3NTB - chains A and B; structure by X-ray diffraction, 2.27 A resolution.

# Chain A (and B)
Molecule: Prostaglandin-endoperoxide synthase 2
From: Mus musculus
Notes: EC 1.14.99.1; fragment: catalytic domain; chain B of this document is another copy of the same molecule, construct and numbering; everything in this record applies to it too
Reference sequence: Q543K3 (Q543K3_MOUSE); the construct lacks a stretch of the UniProt sequence, so the offset changes along the chain: 33-105 = UniProt 18-90; 106-618 = UniProt 92-604
Sequence (587 residues; row label = number of the first residue in the row):
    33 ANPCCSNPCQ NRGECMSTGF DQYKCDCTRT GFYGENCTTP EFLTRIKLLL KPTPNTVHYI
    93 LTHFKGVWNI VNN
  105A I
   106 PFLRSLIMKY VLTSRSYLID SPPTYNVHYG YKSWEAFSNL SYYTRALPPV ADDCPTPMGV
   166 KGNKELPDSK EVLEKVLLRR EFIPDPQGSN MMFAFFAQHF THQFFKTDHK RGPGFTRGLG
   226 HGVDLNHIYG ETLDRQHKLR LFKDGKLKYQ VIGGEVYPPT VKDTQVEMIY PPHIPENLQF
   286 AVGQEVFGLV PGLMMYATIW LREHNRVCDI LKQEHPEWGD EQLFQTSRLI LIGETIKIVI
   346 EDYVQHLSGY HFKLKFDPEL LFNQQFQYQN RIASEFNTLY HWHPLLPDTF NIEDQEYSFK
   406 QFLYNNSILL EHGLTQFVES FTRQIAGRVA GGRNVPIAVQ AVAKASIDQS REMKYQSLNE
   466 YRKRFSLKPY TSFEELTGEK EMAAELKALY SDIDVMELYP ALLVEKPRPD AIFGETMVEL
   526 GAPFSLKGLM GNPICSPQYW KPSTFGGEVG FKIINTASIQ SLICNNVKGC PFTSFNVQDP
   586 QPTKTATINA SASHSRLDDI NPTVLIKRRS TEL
Not modelled in the structure: 584-618 (chain B: 583-618)
Disulfides: Cys36-Cys47, Cys37-Cys159, Cys41-Cys57, Cys59-Cys69, Cys569-Cys575
Covalent attachments: N-acetylglucosamine (NAG) linked to Asn68, Asn144, Asn410
Metal / ion sites: heme Fe near His388 (its only coordinating residue here)
Residues lining bound ligands:
  - heme (HEM): Tyr148, Ala199, Phe200, Ala202, Gln203, Thr206, His207, Phe210, Lys211, Thr212, His214, Leu294, Val295, Asn382, Tyr385, His386, Trp387, His388, Leu391, Leu408, Val444, Val447
  - T1N ((2S)-2-[6-(methylsulfanyl)naphthalen-2-yl]propanoic acid): Arg120, Val349, Leu352, Ser353, Tyr355, Leu359, Phe381, Leu384, Tyr385, Trp387, Phe518, Met522, Val523, Gly526, Ala527, Ser530, Leu531
What the authors report for this chain:
  - mutagenesis - W387F: unchanged binding to T1N
  - mutagenesis - V523I: decreased binding to T1N
  - binding site for T1N: Arg120, Val349, Tyr355, Leu359, Tyr385, Trp387, Val523, Gly526, Ala527
  - conformationally variable residues (side-chain flip): Leu352
  - mutagenesis - W387F: unchanged binding to diclofenac
  - mutagenesis - W387F: unchanged binding to flurbiprofen
  - mutagenesis - W387F: unchanged binding to indomethacin
  - mutagenesis - W387F: decreased catalytic activity on AA
  - mutagenesis - R120Q: increased catalytic activity on AA

# How chain A and chain B interact
Pairs across the interface (113; chain A residue first):
  Arg44(A) - Gln543(B)
  Glu46(A) - Gln543(B)
  Glu46(A) - Lys546(B)  salt bridge
  Glu46(A) - Ser548(B)  hydrogen bond
  Met48(A) - His320(B)
  Met48(A) - Gly551(B)
  Met48(A) - Gly552(B)  hydrogen bond (side chain-backbone)
  Ser49(A) - His320(B)  hydrogen bond (backbone-side chain)
  Ser49(A) - Glu322(B)  hydrogen bond
  Ser49(A) - Trp323(B)  hydrogen bond
  Thr50(A) - Glu322(B)
  Gly51(A) - Glu322(B)  hydrogen bond (backbone-side chain)
  Phe52(A) - Pro321(B)
  Phe52(A) - Glu322(B)
  Asp58(A) - Lys546(B)
  Asp58(A) - Pro547(B)
  Asp58(A) - Ser548(B)  hydrogen bond
  Thr60(A) - Lys546(B)
  Thr60(A) - Pro547(B)
  Arg61(A) - Phe367(B)
  Arg61(A) - Pro542(B)  hydrogen bond (side chain-backbone)
  Arg61(A) - Trp545(B)  hydrogen bond (side chain-backbone)
  Asp125(A) - Gln543(B)  hydrogen bond
  Pro127(A) - Tyr373(B)
  Pro127(A) - Ser541(B)
  Pro127(A) - Tyr544(B)
  Pro128(A) - Tyr544(B)  hydrogen bond (backbone-side chain)
  Thr129(A) - Tyr544(B)
  Tyr134(A) - Glu326(B)  hydrogen bond
  Tyr134(A) - Gln330(B)
  Tyr136(A) - Glu326(B)
  Tyr136(A) - Gln327(B)  hydrogen bond (side chain-backbone)
  Tyr136(A) - Gln330(B)
  Lys137(A) - Leu334(B)
  Lys137(A) - Gln543(B)  hydrogen bond (side chain-backbone)
  Lys137(A) - Tyr544(B)
  Lys137(A) - Lys546(B)
  Lys137(A) - Thr549(B)  hydrogen bond
  Ser138(A) - Gln330(B)
  Ser138(A) - Leu334(B)
  Trp139(A) - Asp229(B)
  Trp139(A) - Gln330(B)
  Trp139(A) - Arg333(B)
  Trp139(A) - Leu334(B)
  Trp139(A) - Ile337(B)  hydrophobic
  Trp139(A) - Asn537(B)
  Trp139(A) - Pro538(B)  hydrophobic
  Glu140(A) - Leu238(B)
  Glu140(A) - Gln330(B)
  Phe142(A) - Pro538(B)  hydrophobic
  Phe142(A) - Tyr544(B)
  Asp229(A) - Trp139(B)
  Leu238(A) - Glu140(B)
  His320(A) - Met48(B)
  His320(A) - Ser49(B)  hydrogen bond (side chain-backbone)
  Pro321(A) - Phe52(B)
  Glu322(A) - Ser49(B)  hydrogen bond
  Glu322(A) - Gly51(B)  hydrogen bond (side chain-backbone)
  Glu322(A) - Phe52(B)
  Trp323(A) - Ser49(B)  hydrogen bond
  Glu326(A) - Tyr134(B)  hydrogen bond
  Glu326(A) - Tyr136(B)
  Gln327(A) - Tyr136(B)  hydrogen bond (backbone-side chain)
  Gln330(A) - Tyr134(B)
  Gln330(A) - Ser138(B)
  Gln330(A) - Trp139(B)
  Gln330(A) - Glu140(B)
  Arg333(A) - Trp139(B)
  Leu334(A) - Lys137(B)
  Leu334(A) - Ser138(B)
  Leu334(A) - Trp139(B)
  Ile337(A) - Trp139(B)  hydrophobic
  Phe367(A) - Arg61(B)
  Phe367(A) - Gln370(B)  hydrogen bond (backbone-side chain)
  Asn368(A) - Gln370(B)
  Gln369(A) - Gln370(B)  hydrogen bond (backbone-side chain)
  Gln370(A) - Leu366(B)
  Gln370(A) - Phe367(B)  hydrogen bond (side chain-backbone)
  Gln370(A) - Asn368(B)
  Gln370(A) - Gln369(B)  hydrogen bond (side chain-backbone)
  Phe371(A) - Gln372(B)  hydrogen bond (backbone-side chain)
  Gln372(A) - Phe371(B)  hydrogen bond (side chain-backbone)
  Gln372(A) - Gln372(B)
  Gln372(A) - Tyr373(B)  hydrogen bond (side chain-backbone)
  Tyr373(A) - Pro127(B)
  Tyr373(A) - Gln372(B)  hydrogen bond (backbone-side chain)
  Tyr373(A) - Gln374(B)  hydrogen bond (backbone-side chain)
  Gln374(A) - Tyr373(B)  hydrogen bond (side chain-backbone)
  Gln374(A) - Gln374(B)
  Asn537(A) - Trp139(B)
  Pro538(A) - Pro127(B)  hydrophobic
  Pro538(A) - Trp139(B)  hydrophobic
  Pro538(A) - Phe142(B)  hydrophobic
  Ser541(A) - Pro127(B)
  Pro542(A) - Arg61(B)  hydrogen bond (backbone-side chain)
  Gln543(A) - Glu46(B)
  Gln543(A) - Asp125(B)  hydrogen bond
  Gln543(A) - Lys137(B)
  Tyr544(A) - Pro127(B)
  Tyr544(A) - Pro128(B)  hydrogen bond (side chain-backbone)
  Tyr544(A) - Thr129(B)
  Tyr544(A) - Lys137(B)
  Tyr544(A) - Phe142(B)
  Trp545(A) - Arg61(B)  hydrogen bond (backbone-side chain)
  Lys546(A) - Glu46(B)  salt bridge
  Lys546(A) - Asp58(B)
  Lys546(A) - Thr60(B)
  Pro547(A) - Asp58(B)
  Ser548(A) - Glu46(B)  hydrogen bond
  Ser548(A) - Asp58(B)  hydrogen bond (backbone-side chain)
  Thr549(A) - Lys137(B)  hydrogen bond
  Gly551(A) - Met48(B)
  Gly552(A) - Met48(B)
Also at the interface, not in a pair above, chain A (58 interface residues in all): Leu145, Val228, Glu364, Leu366
Also at the interface, not in a pair above, chain B (58 interface residues in all): Arg44, Cys47, Thr50, Leu145, Val228

# Summary
The chain A/chain B interface involves 58 residues from each chain; the contacts include 38 hydrogen bonds and
2 salt bridges. Polar pairs include Glu46(A)-Lys546(B), Glu46(A)-Ser548(B) and Met48(A)-Gly552(B). From the
paper: a binding site for T1N at Arg120(A), Val349(A) and Tyr355(A) among others; V523I of chain A reduces
binding to T1N; 3 substitutions were tested in all.
Chain A and chain B are both Prostaglandin-endoperoxide synthase 2 (Mus musculus); the structure, Structure of
6-methylthio naproxen analog bound to mCOX-2, was determined by X-ray diffraction (same publication as 3NT1).
